PDB entry 7YED | electron microscopy, 3.00 A resolution | chains M and R of the 25 polymer chains in the assembly

# Chain M
Molecule: 21-nt RNA strand
Sequence (21 nucleotides; row label = number of the first residue in the row; numbers below 1 keep their minus sign (U-19 is residue -19)):
   -19 UUUAAAAAUU UUAAAAUAAU U

# Chain R
Name: RNA-directed RNA polymerase
From: Mammalian orthoreovirus 3
Reference sequence: C9E870 (C9E870_9VIRU); residue numbers follow UniProt; this construct covers 1-1267
Amino-acid sequence (1267 residues; each row starts with the number of its first residue):
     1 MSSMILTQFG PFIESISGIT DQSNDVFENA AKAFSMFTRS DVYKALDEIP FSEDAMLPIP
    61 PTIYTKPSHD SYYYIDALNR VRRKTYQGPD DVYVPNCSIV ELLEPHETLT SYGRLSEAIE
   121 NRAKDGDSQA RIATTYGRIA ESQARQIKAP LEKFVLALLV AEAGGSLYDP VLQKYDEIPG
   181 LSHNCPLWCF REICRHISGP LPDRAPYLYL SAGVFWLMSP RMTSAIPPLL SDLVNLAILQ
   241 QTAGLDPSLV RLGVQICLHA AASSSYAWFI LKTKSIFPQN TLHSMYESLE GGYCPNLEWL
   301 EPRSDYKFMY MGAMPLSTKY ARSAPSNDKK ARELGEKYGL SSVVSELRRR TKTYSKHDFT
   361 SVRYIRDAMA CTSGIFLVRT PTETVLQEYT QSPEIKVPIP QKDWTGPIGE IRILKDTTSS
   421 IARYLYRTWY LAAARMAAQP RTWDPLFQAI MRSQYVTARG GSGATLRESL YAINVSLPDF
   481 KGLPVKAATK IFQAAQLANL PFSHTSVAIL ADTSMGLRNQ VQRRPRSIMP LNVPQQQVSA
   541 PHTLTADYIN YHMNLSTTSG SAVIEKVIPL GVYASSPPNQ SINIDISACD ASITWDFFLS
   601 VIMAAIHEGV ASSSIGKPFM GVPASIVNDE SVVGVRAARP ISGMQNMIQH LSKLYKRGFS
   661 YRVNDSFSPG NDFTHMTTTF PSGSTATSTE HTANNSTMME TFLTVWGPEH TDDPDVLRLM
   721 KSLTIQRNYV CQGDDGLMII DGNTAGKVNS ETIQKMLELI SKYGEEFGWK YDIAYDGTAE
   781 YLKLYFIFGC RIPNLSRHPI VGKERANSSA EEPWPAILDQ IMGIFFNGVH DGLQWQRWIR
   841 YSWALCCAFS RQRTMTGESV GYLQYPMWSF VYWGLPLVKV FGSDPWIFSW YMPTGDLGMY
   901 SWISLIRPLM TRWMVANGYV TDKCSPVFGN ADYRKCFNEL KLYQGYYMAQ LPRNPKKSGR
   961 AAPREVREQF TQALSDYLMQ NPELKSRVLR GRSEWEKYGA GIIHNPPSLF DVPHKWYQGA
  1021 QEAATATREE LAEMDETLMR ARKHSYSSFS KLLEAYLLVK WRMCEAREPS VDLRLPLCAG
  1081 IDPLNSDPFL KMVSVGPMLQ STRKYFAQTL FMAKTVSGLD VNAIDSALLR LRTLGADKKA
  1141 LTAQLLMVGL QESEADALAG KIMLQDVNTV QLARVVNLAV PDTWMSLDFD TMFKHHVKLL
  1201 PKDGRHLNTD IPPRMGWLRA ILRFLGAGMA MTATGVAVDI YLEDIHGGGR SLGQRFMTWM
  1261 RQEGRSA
Disordered / not traced: 1-2, 854-860, 1264-1267
Ligand contacts: UTP (uridine 5'-triphosphate): Arg523, Arg526, Ser527, Ile586, Ser587, Ala588, Cys589, Asp590, Ser682, Thr687, His691, Asp734

# Interface between chain M and chain R
Pairs across the interface (37; chain M residue first):
  A-16(M) - Pro1213(R)  sugar contact
  A-15(M) - Arg1214(R)  salt bridge to the phosphate
  A-14(M) - Asn1168(R)  base contact
  A-14(M) - Thr1169(R)  base contact
  A-14(M) - Trp1217(R)  base contact
  A-13(M) - Gln1108(R)  base contact
  A-13(M) - Thr1169(R)  base contact
  A-12(M) - Lys1104(R)  base contact
  A-12(M) - Tyr1105(R)  base contact
  U-11(M) - Lys1104(R)  hydrogen bond to the sugar
  U-11(M) - Ala1107(R)  hydrogen bond to the base
  U-11(M) - Gln1108(R)  hydrogen bond to the base
  U-11(M) - Thr1109(R)  base contact
  U-11(M) - Met1112(R)  sugar contact
  U-10(M) - Arg1103(R)  base contact
  U-10(M) - Lys1104(R)  hydrogen bond to the sugar
  U-10(M) - Met1112(R)  phosphate contact
  U-9(M) - Gly560(R)  base contact
  U-9(M) - Met1112(R)  phosphate contact
  U-9(M) - Lys1114(R)  salt bridge to the phosphate
  U-8(M) - Lys1114(R)  salt bridge to the phosphate
  A-7(M) - Ser1117(R)  hydrogen bond to the sugar
  A-7(M) - Leu1119(R)  base contact
  A-7(M) - Asp1120(R)  base contact
  A-7(M) - Val1121(R)  hydrogen bond to the base
  A-4(M) - Asp819(R)  sugar contact
  A-2(M) - Asn827(R)  hydrogen bond to the sugar
  A-1(M) - His798(R)  salt bridge to the phosphate
  U0(M) - Leu782(R)  sugar contact
  U0(M) - Lys783(R)  phosphate contact
  U0(M) - Arg797(R)  salt bridge to the phosphate
  U1(M) - Arg526(R)  hydrogen bond to the base
  U1(M) - Gln732(R)  phosphate contact
  U1(M) - Gly733(R)  phosphate contact
  U1(M) - Asp734(R)  hydrogen bond to the phosphate
  U1(M) - Leu782(R)  sugar contact
  U1(M) - Lys783(R)  phosphate contact
Interface residues without a listed pair, chain M (18 interface residues in all): A-6, A-5, U-3
Interface residues without a listed pair, chain R (39 interface residues in all): Ala458, Arg459, Asp735, Gln820, Gly823, Asn954, Ala1113, Val1116, Gly1118, Gln1165, Gly1216

# In short
18 residues of chain M face 39 of chain R across their interface; the contacts include 9 hydrogen bonds and 5
salt bridges. Polar contacts include U-11(M)-Ala1107(R), U-11(M)-Gln1108(R) and A-7(M)-Val1121(R). Bound to
chain R: UTP.
Chain M is a 21-nt RNA strand and chain R is RNA-directed RNA polymerase (Mammalian orthoreovirus 3); the
structure, In situ structure of polymerase complex of mammalian reovirus in the elongation state, was
determined by electron microscopy (same publication as 7YEV, 7YEZ, 7YF0 and 7YFE).
